8ABJ - chains O and T of the 20 polymer chains in the assembly; structure by electron microscopy, 3.70 A resolution.

== Chain O ==
Protein: YALI0A17468p
Organism: Yarrowia lipolytica
UniProtKB: Q6CGP7 (Q6CGP7_YARLI); numbering as in UniProt (aligned over 1-330)
Chain sequence (330 residues; numbered 1 to 330; the number before each row is that of its first residue):
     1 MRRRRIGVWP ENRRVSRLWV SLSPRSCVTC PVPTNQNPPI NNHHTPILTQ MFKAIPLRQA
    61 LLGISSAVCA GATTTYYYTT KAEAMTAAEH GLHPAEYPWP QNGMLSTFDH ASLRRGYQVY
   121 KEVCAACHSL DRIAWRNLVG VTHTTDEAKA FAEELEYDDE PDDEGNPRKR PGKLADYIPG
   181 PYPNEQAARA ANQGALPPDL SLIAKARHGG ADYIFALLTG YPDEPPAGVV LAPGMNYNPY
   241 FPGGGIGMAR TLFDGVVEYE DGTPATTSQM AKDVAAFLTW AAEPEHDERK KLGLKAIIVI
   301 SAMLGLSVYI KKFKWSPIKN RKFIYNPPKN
Not modelled in the structure: 1-84, 329-330
Bound ions: heme c Fe: His-128, Met-248
Residues lining bound ligands:
  - heme c (HEC): Val-119, Val-123, Cys-124, Cys-127, His-128, Asn-192, Ala-195, Leu-196, Pro-197, Pro-198, Leu-200, Ile-203, Arg-207, Tyr-213, Ile-214, Leu-217, Leu-218, Phe-241, Ile-246, Gly-247, Met-248, Thr-251, Leu-252, Val-274, Leu-278
  - phosphatidylethanolamine (PTY): Leu-292, Lys-295, Ala-296, Val-299, Ile-300

== Chain T ==
Protein: Complex III subunit 9
Organism: Yarrowia lipolytica
UniProtKB: Q6CG23 (Q6CG23_YARLI); numbering as in UniProt (aligned over 1-69)
Chain sequence (69 residues; numbered 1 to 69; the number before each row is that of its first residue):
     1 MAWATTFYNV FVKRNSAFVA TILASAFVFD MTFETAIDNF WDRINAGKQW KDIRHKYIEA
    61 AGDDDEDDE
Not modelled in the structure: 1-3, 58-69
Residues lining bound ligands: 1,2-diacyl-sn-glycero-3-phosphocholine (PC1): Tyr-8, Val-12, Lys-13, Arg-14, Asn-15, Phe-18, Val-19, Ile-22, Leu-23

== Chain O / chain T interface ==
Residue-residue contacts (34):
  Pro-100(O) / Lys-48(T)  hydrogen bond (backbone-side chain)
  Leu-105(O) / Trp-41(T)
  Leu-105(O) / Ile-44(T)  hydrophobic
  Leu-105(O) / Asn-45(T)  hydrogen bond (backbone-side chain)
  Ser-106(O) / Asn-45(T)
  Ser-106(O) / Lys-48(T)
  Thr-107(O) / Trp-41(T)
  Thr-107(O) / Asn-45(T)  hydrogen bond (backbone-side chain)
  Thr-107(O) / Lys-48(T)  hydrogen bond (backbone-side chain)
  Phe-108(O) / Lys-48(T)
  Asp-109(O) / Gly-47(T)
  Asp-109(O) / Lys-48(T)
  His-110(O) / Lys-48(T)  hydrogen bond (backbone-backbone)
  His-110(O) / Gln-49(T)
  His-110(O) / Trp-50(T)
  His-110(O) / Ile-53(T)
  Ala-111(O) / Ile-53(T)
  Arg-114(O) / Tyr-57(T)
  Gly-140(O) / Trp-50(T)
  Val-141(O) / Trp-50(T)
  Thr-142(O) / Trp-50(T)
  His-143(O) / Trp-50(T)
  Thr-144(O) / Trp-50(T)
  Thr-144(O) / Tyr-57(T)
  Asp-287(O) / Trp-41(T)
  Lys-290(O) / Trp-41(T)
  Lys-291(O) / Asp-38(T)  salt bridge
  Lys-291(O) / Trp-41(T)
  Leu-294(O) / Trp-41(T)  hydrophobic
  Lys-295(O) / Phe-33(T)
  Lys-295(O) / Glu-34(T)
  Lys-295(O) / Ile-37(T)
  Ile-298(O) / Phe-33(T)  hydrophobic
  Val-299(O) / Phe-33(T)  hydrophobic
Also at the interface, not in a pair above, chain O (24 interface residues in all): Met-104, Glu-147, Glu-260
Also at the interface, not in a pair above, chain T (15 interface residues in all): Phe-29, Phe-40

== In short ==
Chain O and chain T form an interface of 24 and 15 residues respectively; the contacts include 5 hydrogen
bonds and 1 salt bridge. Among the polar pairs are Lys-291(O)/Asp-38(T), Pro-100(O)/Lys-48(T) and
Leu-105(O)/Asn-45(T). Ligands of chain O: phosphatidylethanolamine and heme c.
Here chain O is YALI0A17468p and chain T is Complex III subunit 9, both from Yarrowia lipolytica. Entry 8ABJ
(Complex III2 from Yarrowia lipolytica, antimycin A bound, c-position) was determined by electron microscopy
together with 8AB6, 8AB7, 8AB8, 8AB9, 8ABA, 8ABB and 11 further entries from the same study.
